Entry 5FGE (X-ray diffraction, 2.60 A resolution); this record covers chains C and D of the 28 polymer chains in the assembly.

Chain C:
Protein: Proteasome subunit alpha type-4
Source organism: Saccharomyces cerevisiae (strain ATCC 204508 / S288c)
Notes: EC 3.4.25.1
UniProtKB: P40303 (PSA4_YEAST); residues -1 to 252 here correspond to UniProt positions 1-254 (UniProt number = residue number + 2)
Sequence (254 residues; numbered -1 to 252; the number before each row is that of its first residue; numbers below 1 keep their minus sign (Met-1 is residue -1)):
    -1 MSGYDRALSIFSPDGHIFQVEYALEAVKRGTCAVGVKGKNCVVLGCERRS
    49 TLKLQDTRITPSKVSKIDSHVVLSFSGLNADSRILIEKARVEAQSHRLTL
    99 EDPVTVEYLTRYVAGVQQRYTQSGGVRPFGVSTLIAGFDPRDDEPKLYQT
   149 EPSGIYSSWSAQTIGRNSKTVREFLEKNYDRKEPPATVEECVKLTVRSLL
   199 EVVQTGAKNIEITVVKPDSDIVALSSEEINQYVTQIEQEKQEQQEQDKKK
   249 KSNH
Unresolved in the structure: -1 to 0, 241-252
UniProt features mapped onto this chain:
  - modified residue: Thr58 (Phosphothreonine)

Chain D:
Protein: Proteasome subunit alpha type-5
Source organism: Saccharomyces cerevisiae (strain ATCC 204508 / S288c)
Notes: EC 3.4.25.1
UniProtKB: P32379 (PSA5_YEAST); residues -7 to 252 here correspond to UniProt positions 1-260 (UniProt number = residue number + 8)
Sequence (260 residues; numbered -7 to 252; the number before each row is that of its first residue; numbers below 1 keep their minus sign (Met-7 is residue -7)):
    -7 MFLTRSEYDRGVSTFSPEGRLFQVEYSLEAIKLGSTAIGIATKEGVVLGV
    43 EKRATSPLLESDSIEKIVEIDRHIGCAMSGLTADARSMIEHARTAAVTHN
    93 LYYDEDINVESLTQSVCDLALRFGEGASGEERLMSRPFGVALLIAGHDAD
   143 DGYQLFHAEPSGTFYRYNAKAIGSGSEGAQAELLNEWHSSLTLKEAELLV
   193 LKILKQVMEEKLDENNAQLSCITKQDGFKIYDNEKTAELIKELKEKEAAE
   243 SPEEADVEMS
Unresolved in the structure: -7 to 0, 118-124, 243-252

How chain C and chain D interact:
Contacting residue pairs - 59 pairs, chain C then chain D:
  Asp3(C) - Glu117(D)
  Ala5(C) - Val4(D)  hydrophobic
  Ala5(C) - Glu117(D)
  Ala5(C) - Ser127(D)
  Ser7(C) - Ser127(D)
  Ser7(C) - Arg128(D)
  Ile8(C) - Gln15(D)
  Phe9(C) - Gln15(D)
  Phe9(C) - Tyr18(D)  hydrophobic
  Phe9(C) - Ser19(D)
  Phe9(C) - Leu73(D)  hydrophobic
  Phe9(C) - Arg128(D)
  Phe9(C) - Pro129(D)
  Phe9(C) - Gly131(D)
  Ser10(C) - Tyr18(D)
  Pro11(C) - Tyr18(D)  hydrophobic
  Pro11(C) - Glu21(D)
  Asp12(C) - Glu21(D)
  Gly13(C) - Tyr18(D)
  Gly13(C) - Glu21(D)
  Gly13(C) - Ala22(D)
  His14(C) - Leu25(D)
  Ile15(C) - Leu73(D)  hydrophobic
  Ile15(C) - Arg128(D)
  Lys35(C) - Glu52(D)  salt bridge
  Gln116(C) - Ala75(D)
  Gln116(C) - Asp76(D)
  Thr119(C) - Arg128(D)  hydrogen bond (backbone-side chain)
  Gln120(C) - Met126(D)
  Gln120(C) - Ser127(D)  hydrogen bond (backbone-backbone)
  Gln120(C) - Arg128(D)
  Gln120(C) - Phe130(D)
  Ser121(C) - Ser127(D)
  Gly122(C) - Ser127(D)
  Ser151(C) - Ala75(D)
  Gly152(C) - Ala75(D)
  Ile153(C) - Thr74(D)
  Ile153(C) - Ala75(D)
  Ser155(C) - Leu51(D)
  Ser155(C) - Ser55(D)
  Ser156(C) - Leu51(D)
  Ser156(C) - Glu52(D)  hydrogen bond (backbone-backbone)
  Ser156(C) - Ser55(D)  hydrogen bond (backbone-side chain)
  Trp157(C) - Thr47(D)
  Trp157(C) - Ser48(D)
  Trp157(C) - Leu50(D)
  Trp157(C) - Leu51(D)
  Ser158(C) - Leu50(D)  hydrogen bond (backbone-backbone)
  Ser158(C) - Glu52(D)  hydrogen bond
  Ala159(C) - Leu50(D)
  Leu173(C) - Leu50(D)  hydrophobic
  Glu174(C) - Ser48(D)  hydrogen bond
  Glu174(C) - Pro49(D)
  Glu174(C) - Leu50(D)
  Tyr177(C) - Leu50(D)  hydrophobic
  Arg179(C) - Pro49(D)  hydrogen bond (side chain-backbone)
  Arg179(C) - Leu50(D)
  Arg179(C) - Leu51(D)  hydrogen bond (side chain-backbone)
  Arg179(C) - Glu52(D)
Interface residues without a listed pair, chain C (32 interface residues in all): Arg4, Tyr154, Arg170
Interface residues without a listed pair, chain D (28 interface residues in all): Asp1, Ser53, Glu57

In short:
Chain C and chain D form an interface of 32 and 28 residues respectively; the contacts include 9 hydrogen
bonds and 1 salt bridge. Polar pairs include Lys35(C)-Glu52(D), Thr119(C)-Arg128(D) and Ser156(C)-Ser55(D).
Here chain C is Proteasome subunit alpha type-4 and chain D is Proteasome subunit alpha type-5, both from
Saccharomyces cerevisiae (strain ATCC 204508 / S288c). Entry 5FGE (Yeast 20S proteasome beta5-H(-2)T-T1A
double mutant in complex with Carfilzomib) was determined by X-ray diffraction together with 5CZ4, 5CZ5, 5CZ6,
5CZ7, 5CZ8, 5CZ9 and 16 further entries from the same study.
